Entry 4F66 (X-ray diffraction, 1.48 A resolution); this record covers chains A and B.

# Chain A (and B)
Name: Putative phospho-beta-glucosidase
From: Streptococcus mutans
Notes: EC 3.2.1.86; chain B of this document is another copy of the same molecule, construct and numbering; everything in this record applies to it too
Reference sequence: Q8DT00 (Q8DT00_STRMU); numbering as in UniProt (aligned over 1-477)
Sequence (480 residues; row label = number of the first residue in the row; numbers below 1 keep their minus sign (Ser-2 is residue -2)):
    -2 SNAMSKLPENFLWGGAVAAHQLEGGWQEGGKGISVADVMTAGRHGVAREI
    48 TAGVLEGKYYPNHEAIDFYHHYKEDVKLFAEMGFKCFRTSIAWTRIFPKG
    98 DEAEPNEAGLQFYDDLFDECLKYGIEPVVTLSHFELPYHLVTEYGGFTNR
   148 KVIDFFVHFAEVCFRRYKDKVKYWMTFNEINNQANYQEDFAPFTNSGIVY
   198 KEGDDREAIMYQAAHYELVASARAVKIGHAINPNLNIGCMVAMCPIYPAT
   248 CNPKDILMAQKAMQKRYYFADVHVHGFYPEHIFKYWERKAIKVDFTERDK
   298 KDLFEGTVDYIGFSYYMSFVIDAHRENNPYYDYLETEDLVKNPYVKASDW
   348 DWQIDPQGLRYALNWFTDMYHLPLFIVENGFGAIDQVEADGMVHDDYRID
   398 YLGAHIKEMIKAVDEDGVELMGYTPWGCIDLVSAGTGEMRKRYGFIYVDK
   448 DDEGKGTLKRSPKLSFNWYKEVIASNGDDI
Unresolved in the structure: -2 to -1
Differences from the reference sequence: expression tag (-2 to 0)
Ligand contacts: 6-O-phosphono-beta-D-glucopyranose (BG6): Gln18, His130, Phe131, Asn175, Glu176, Tyr313, Trp349, Glu375, Trp423, Ser430, Ala431, Gly432, Lys438, Tyr440
What the authors report for this chain:
  - catalytic residues: Glu176, Glu375 (citing earlier work)
  - mutagenesis - E375Q: decreased catalytic activity on gentiobiose
  - binding site for 6-O-phosphono-beta-D-glucopyranose: Gln18, His130, Asn175, Glu176, Glu375, Trp423, Ala431, Lys438, Tyr440
  - specificity-determining residues: Ala431 (proposed by the authors, not directly observed)

# Interface between chain A and chain B
Residue-residue contacts - 77 pairs, chain A then chain B:
  Tyr244(A) - Cys248(B)
  Tyr244(A) - Ile253(B)  hydrophobic
  Pro245(A) - Pro245(B)  hydrophobic
  Pro245(A) - Cys248(B)
  Pro245(A) - Ile253(B)
  Ala246(A) - Thr247(B)
  Ala246(A) - Cys248(B)  hydrogen bond (backbone-backbone)
  Thr247(A) - Ala246(B)
  Thr247(A) - Tyr341(B)
  Cys248(A) - Tyr244(B)
  Cys248(A) - Pro245(B)
  Cys248(A) - Ala246(B)  hydrogen bond (backbone-backbone)
  Cys248(A) - Val317(B)  hydrophobic
  Cys248(A) - Asn339(B)  hydrogen bond (backbone-side chain)
  Cys248(A) - Pro340(B)
  Asn249(A) - Tyr341(B)
  Pro250(A) - Val342(B)  hydrophobic
  Pro250(A) - Asp352(B)
  Pro250(A) - Gln354(B)
  Lys251(A) - Gln354(B)  hydrogen bond (backbone-side chain)
  Ile253(A) - Tyr244(B)  hydrophobic
  Ile253(A) - Pro245(B)
  Ile253(A) - Tyr358(B)  hydrophobic
  Leu254(A) - Gln354(B)
  Leu254(A) - Arg357(B)
  Gln257(A) - Tyr358(B)  hydrogen bond (side chain-backbone)
  Gln257(A) - Asn361(B)
  Gln257(A) - Trp362(B)
  Lys258(A) - Arg357(B)
  Lys258(A) - Asp413(B)  salt bridge
  Gln261(A) - Asn361(B)  hydrogen bond
  Gln261(A) - Asp365(B)  hydrogen bond
  His272(A) - His368(B)
  Phe274(A) - His368(B)
  Glu277(A) - Asp413(B)
  Glu277(A) - Gly414(B)
  His278(A) - Asp365(B)
  His278(A) - Asp413(B)  hydrogen bond (backbone-backbone)
  Lys281(A) - Val410(B)
  Lys281(A) - Asp411(B)
  Lys281(A) - Glu412(B)
  Lys281(A) - Gly414(B)
  Val317(A) - Cys248(B)  hydrophobic
  Tyr327(A) - Glu412(B)
  Tyr328(A) - Gln354(B)  hydrogen bond
  Asn339(A) - Cys248(B)  hydrogen bond (side chain-backbone)
  Pro340(A) - Cys248(B)
  Tyr341(A) - Thr247(B)
  Tyr341(A) - Asn249(B)
  Asp352(A) - Pro250(B)
  Gln354(A) - Pro250(B)
  Gln354(A) - Lys251(B)  hydrogen bond (side chain-backbone)
  Gln354(A) - Leu254(B)
  Gln354(A) - Tyr328(B)  hydrogen bond
  Arg357(A) - Leu254(B)
  Arg357(A) - Lys258(B)
  Tyr358(A) - Ile253(B)  hydrophobic
  Tyr358(A) - Gln257(B)  hydrogen bond (backbone-side chain)
  Asn361(A) - Gln257(B)
  Asn361(A) - Gln261(B)  hydrogen bond
  Trp362(A) - Gln257(B)
  Asp365(A) - Gln261(B)  hydrogen bond
  Asp365(A) - Met366(B)
  Met366(A) - Asp365(B)
  Met366(A) - Met366(B)  hydrophobic
  His368(A) - His272(B)
  His368(A) - Phe274(B)
  Val410(A) - Lys281(B)
  Asp411(A) - Lys281(B)
  Glu412(A) - Lys281(B)
  Glu412(A) - Arg285(B)  hydrogen bond (backbone-side chain)
  Glu412(A) - Tyr327(B)
  Asp413(A) - Lys258(B)  salt bridge
  Asp413(A) - Glu277(B)
  Asp413(A) - His278(B)  hydrogen bond (backbone-backbone)
  Gly414(A) - Glu277(B)
  Gly414(A) - Lys281(B)
Also at the interface, not in a pair above, chain A (39 interface residues in all): Val342

# In short
The interface between chain A and chain B involves 39 residues on one side and 40 on the other, with 17
hydrogen bonds and 2 salt bridges. Polar contacts include Lys258(A)-Asp413(B), Cys248(A)-Asn339(B) and
Lys251(A)-Gln354(B). Bound to chain A: 6-O-phosphono-beta-D-glucopyranose. The paper reports catalytic
residues Glu176(A) and Glu375(A); E375Q of chain A reduces catalytic activity on gentiobiose.
Chain A and chain B are both Putative phospho-beta-glucosidase (Streptococcus mutans); the structure, The
crystal structure of 6-phospho-beta-glucosidase from Streptococcus mutans UA159 in complex with
beta-D-glucose-6-phosphate, was determined by X-ray diffraction, deposited together with 4GPN, 4GZE, 4F79 and
3QOM.
